1TLZ - chain A; structure by X-ray diffraction, 3.10 A resolution.

Chain A:
Name: Nucleoside-specific channel-forming protein tsx
Organism: Escherichia coli
UniProtKB: P0A927 (TSX_ECOLI); residues 1-272 here correspond to UniProt positions 23-294 (UniProt number = residue number + 22)
Sequence (278 residues; numbered 1 to 278; the number before each row is that of its first residue):
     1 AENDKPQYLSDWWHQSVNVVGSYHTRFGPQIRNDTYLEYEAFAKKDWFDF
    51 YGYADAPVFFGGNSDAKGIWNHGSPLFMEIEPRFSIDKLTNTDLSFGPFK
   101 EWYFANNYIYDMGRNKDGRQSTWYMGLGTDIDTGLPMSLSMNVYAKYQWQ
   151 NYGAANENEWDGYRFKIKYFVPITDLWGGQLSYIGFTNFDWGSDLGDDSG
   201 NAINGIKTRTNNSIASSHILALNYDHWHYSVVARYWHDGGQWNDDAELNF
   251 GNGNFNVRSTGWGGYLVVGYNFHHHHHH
Not modelled in the structure: 1-8, 59-74, 276-278
Differences from the reference sequence: expression tag (273-278)
Ligand contacts: uridine (URI): Phe-27, Tyr-36, Tyr-53, Asp-55, Phe-77, Glu-79, Ile-109, Arg-234, Tyr-265
Reported in the primary citation:
  - binding site for uridine: Asp-55, Arg-234

In short:
Chain A binds uridine. The paper reports a binding site for uridine at Asp-55 and Arg-234.
Chain A is Nucleoside-specific channel-forming protein tsx (Escherichia coli); the structure, Tsx structure
complexed with uridine, was determined by X-ray diffraction, deposited together with 1TLW and 1TLY.
